PDB entry 2C7D | electron microscopy, 8.70 A resolution (very low resolution: no residue pairs are listed; an interface is given only as per-side residue counts) | chains C and Q of the 21 polymer chains in the assembly

== Chain C ==
Protein: 60 kDa chaperonin
Source organism: Escherichia coli
UniProtKB: P0A6F5 (CH60_ECOLI); residues 2-548 here correspond to UniProt positions 1-547 (UniProt number = residue number - 1)
Amino-acid sequence (547 residues; numbered 2 to 548; the number before each row is that of its first residue):
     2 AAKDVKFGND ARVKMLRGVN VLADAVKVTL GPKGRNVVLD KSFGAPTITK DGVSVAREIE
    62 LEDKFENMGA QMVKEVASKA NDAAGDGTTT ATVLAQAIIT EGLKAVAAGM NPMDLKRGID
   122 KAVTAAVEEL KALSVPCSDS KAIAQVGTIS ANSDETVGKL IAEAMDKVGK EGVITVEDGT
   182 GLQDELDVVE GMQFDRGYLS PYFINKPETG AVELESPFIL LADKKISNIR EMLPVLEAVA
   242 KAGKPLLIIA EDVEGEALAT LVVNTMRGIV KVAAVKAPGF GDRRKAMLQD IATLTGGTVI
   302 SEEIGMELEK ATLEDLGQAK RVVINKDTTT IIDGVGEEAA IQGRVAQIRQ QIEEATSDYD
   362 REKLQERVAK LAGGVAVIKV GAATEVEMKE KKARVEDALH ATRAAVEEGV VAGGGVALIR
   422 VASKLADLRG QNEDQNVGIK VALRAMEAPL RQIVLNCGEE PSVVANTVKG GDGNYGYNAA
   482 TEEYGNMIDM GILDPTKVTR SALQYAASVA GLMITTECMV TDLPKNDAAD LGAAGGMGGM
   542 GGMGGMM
Unresolved in the structure: 527-548

== Chain Q ==
Protein: 10 kDa chaperonin molecule: groes, protein CPN10, groes protein
Source organism: Escherichia coli
UniProtKB: P0A6F9 (CH10_ECOLI); residues 1-97 here = UniProt positions 1-97
Amino-acid sequence (97 residues; row label = number of the first residue in the row):
     1 MNIRPLHDRV IVKRKEVETK SAGGIVLTGS AAAKSTRGEV LAVGNGRILE NGEVKPLDVK
    61 VGDIVIFNDG YGVKSEKIDN EEVLIMSESD ILAIVEA
Unresolved in the structure: 1-2, 96-97
UniProt features mapped onto this chain:
  - modified residue: K34 (N6-succinyllysine)

== Interface between chain C and chain Q ==
At this resolution (9 A) residue pairs are not listed: 11 residues of chain C and 8 of chain Q lie at the interface.

== In short ==
Chain C and chain Q form an interface of 11 and 8 residues respectively.
Here chain C is 60 kDa chaperonin and chain Q is 10 kDa chaperonin molecule: groes, protein CPN10, groes
protein, both from Escherichia coli. Entry 2C7D (Fitted coordinates for GroEL-ADP7-GroES Cryo-EM complex
(EMD-1181)) was determined by electron microscopy together with 2C7C from the same study.
